Entry 1TEZ (X-ray diffraction, 1.80 A resolution); this record covers chains I and A of the 3 polymer chains in the assembly.

== Chain I ==
Molecule: 11-nt DNA strand
Sequence (11 nucleotides; numbered 1 to 11; the number before each row is that of its first residue):
     1 ATCGGCTXCG C
Modified positions: TCP (5'-methylthymidine) at position 8

== Chain A ==
Protein: Deoxyribodipyrimidine photo-lyase type I
Organism: Synechococcus elongatus PCC 6301
Notes: EC 4.1.99.3
UniProtKB: Q31S25 (Q31S25_SYNE7); residue numbers follow UniProt; this construct covers 2-475
Amino-acid sequence (474 residues; numbered 2 to 475; the number before each row is that of its first residue):
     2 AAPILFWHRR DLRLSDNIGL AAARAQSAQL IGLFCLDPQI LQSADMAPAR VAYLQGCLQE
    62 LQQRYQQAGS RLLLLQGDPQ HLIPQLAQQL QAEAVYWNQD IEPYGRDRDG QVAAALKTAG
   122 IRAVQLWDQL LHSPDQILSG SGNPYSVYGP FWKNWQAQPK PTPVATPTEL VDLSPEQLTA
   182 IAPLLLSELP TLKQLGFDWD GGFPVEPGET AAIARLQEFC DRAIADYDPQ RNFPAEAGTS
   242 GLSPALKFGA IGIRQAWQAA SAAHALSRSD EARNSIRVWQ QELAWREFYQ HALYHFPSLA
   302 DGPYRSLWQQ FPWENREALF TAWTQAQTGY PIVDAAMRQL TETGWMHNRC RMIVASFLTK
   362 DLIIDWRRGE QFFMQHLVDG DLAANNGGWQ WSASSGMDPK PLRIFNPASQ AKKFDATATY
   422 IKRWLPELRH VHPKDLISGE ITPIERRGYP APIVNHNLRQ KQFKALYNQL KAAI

== How chain I and chain A interact ==
Contacting residue pairs - 21 pairs, chain I then chain A:
  DT7(I) with Tyr-149(A), phosphate contact; Gly-150(A), hydrogen bond to the phosphate; Arg-232(A), base contact; Glu-283(A), base contact; Trp-286(A), base contact; Tyr-290(A), base contact
  TCP_8(I) with Asn-349(A); Arg-350(A); Met-353(A); Trp-392(A)
  DC9(I) with Arg-350(A), salt bridge to the phosphate; Phe-406(A), sugar contact; Gln-411(A), hydrogen bond to the phosphate; Phe-415(A), phosphate contact
  DG10(I) with Ile-405(A), sugar contact; Phe-406(A), phosphate contact; Asn-407(A), hydrogen bond to the phosphate; Gln-411(A), hydrogen bond to the phosphate; Gln-461(A), phosphate contact
  DC11(I) with Asn-407(A), hydrogen bond to the phosphate; Gln-461(A), hydrogen bond to the phosphate
Also at the interface, not in a pair above, chain I (6 interface residues in all): DC6
Also at the interface, not in a pair above, chain A (20 interface residues in all): Val-148, Ser-410, Lys-414, Asn-458

== Summary ==
Chain I and chain A form an interface of 6 and 20 residues respectively, with 6 hydrogen bonds and 1 salt
bridge. Polar contacts include DT7(I)/Gly-150(A), DC9(I)/Gln-411(A) and DG10(I)/Asn-407(A).
Here chain I is an 11-nt DNA strand and chain A is Deoxyribodipyrimidine photo-lyase type I (Synechococcus
elongatus PCC 6301). Entry 1TEZ (Complex between DNA and the DNA photolyase from anacystis nidulans) was
determined by X-ray diffraction.
